Entry 4DFR (X-ray diffraction, 1.70 A resolution); this record covers chains A and B.

Chain A (and B):
Molecule: Dihydrofolate reductase
Organism: Escherichia coli
Notes: EC 1.5.1.3; chain B of this document is another copy of the same molecule, construct and numbering; everything in this record applies to it too
UniProtKB: P0ABQ4 (DYR_ECOLI); residues 1-159 here = UniProt positions 1-159
Chain sequence (159 residues; row label = number of the first residue in the row):
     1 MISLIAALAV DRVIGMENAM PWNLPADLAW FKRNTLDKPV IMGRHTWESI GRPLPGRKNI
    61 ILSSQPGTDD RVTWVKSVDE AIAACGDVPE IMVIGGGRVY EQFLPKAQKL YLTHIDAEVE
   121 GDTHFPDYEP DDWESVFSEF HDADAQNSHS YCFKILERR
Construct notes: conflict Asp37 (Asn in P0ABQ4), Lys154 (Glu in P0ABQ4)
Residues lining bound ligands: methotrexate (MTX): Ile5, Ala6, Ala7, Asp27, Leu28, Trp30, Phe31, Lys32, Thr46, Ser49, Ile50, Arg52, Leu54, Pro55, Arg57, Ile94, Tyr100, Thr113
UniProt features mapped onto this chain:
  - binding site (substrate): Ile5, Asp27, Arg52, Arg57, Thr113
  - binding site (NADP(+)): Ala7, Val13 to Ala19, His45, Thr46, Ser63, Ser64, Lys76, Gly95 to Gln102
  - natural variant: Leu28 (L28R: In strain: B[RT500] isozyme 2), Trp30 (W30G: In strain: 1810), Lys154 (E154K: In strain: B[MB1428]; this construct carries the variant)
  - mutagenesis: Met16 (M16F/S: Increases catalytic rate about 2-fold; M16N: Increases catalytic rate about 2-fold. Increases catalytic rate about 7-fold; when associated with L-20; Y-42; F-92; A-85 and S-152), Met20 (M20I/V: Increases catalytic rate 2-fold; M20L: Increases catalytic rate 2.5-fold. Increases catalytic rate about 7-fold; when associated with N-16; Y-42; F-92; A-85 and S-152), Met42 (M42V: Increases catalytic rate almost 2-fold; M42Y: Increases catalytic rate almost 2-fold. Increases catalytic rate about 7-fold; when associated with N-16; L-20; A-85; F-92 and S-152), Cys85 (C85A: Decreases catalytic rate by one third. Increases catalytic rate about 7-fold; when associated with N-16; L-20; Y-42; F-92 and S-152), Met92 (M92F: No effect. Increases catalytic rate about 7-fold; when associated with N-16; L-20; Y-42; A-85 and S-152; M92L: No effect), Cys152 (C152S: Increases catalytic rate 1.5-fold. Increases catalytic rate about 7-fold; when associated with N-16; L-20; Y-42; A-85 and F-92)

Chain A / chain B interface:
Contacting residue pairs (34; chain A residue first):
  Glu17(A) - Ala145(B)
  Asn18(A) - Ala143(B)
  Asn18(A) - Asp144(B)
  Asn18(A) - Ala145(B)
  Ala19(A) - Asp144(B)  hydrogen bond (backbone-backbone)
  Ala19(A) - Ala145(B)
  Ala19(A) - Gln146(B)
  Ala19(A) - Asn147(B)
  Ala19(A) - Ser148(B)
  Met20(A) - Asn23(B)
  Met20(A) - Ser148(B)
  Pro21(A) - Pro21(B)
  Pro21(A) - Ser148(B)
  Pro21(A) - His149(B)
  Trp22(A) - Trp22(B)
  Trp22(A) - Asn23(B)
  Asn23(A) - Met20(B)
  Asn23(A) - Trp22(B)
  Glu48(A) - Ala145(B)
  Glu48(A) - Gln146(B)
  Ser49(A) - Ala145(B)  hydrogen bond (side chain-backbone)
  Ser49(A) - Gln146(B)
  Ala143(A) - Asn18(B)
  Asp144(A) - Asn18(B)
  Asp144(A) - Ala19(B)  hydrogen bond (backbone-backbone)
  Ala145(A) - Ala19(B)
  Gln146(A) - Ala19(B)
  Gln146(A) - Glu48(B)
  Gln146(A) - Ser49(B)  hydrogen bond (side chain-backbone)
  Asn147(A) - Ala19(B)
  Ser148(A) - Ala19(B)
  Ser148(A) - Met20(B)
  Ser148(A) - Pro21(B)
  His149(A) - Pro21(B)
Other interface residues (no listed pair), chain A (18 interface residues in all): Ile50, Gly51

Overview:
Chain A and chain B form an interface of 18 and 15 residues respectively, with 4 hydrogen bonds. Polar pairs
include Ser49(A)-Ala145(B), Gln146(A)-Ser49(B) and Ala19(A)-Asp144(B). Bound to chain A: methotrexate.
Chain A and chain B are both Dihydrofolate reductase (Escherichia coli); the structure, Crystal structures of
escherichia coli and lactobacillus casei dihydrofolate reductase refined at 1.7 angstroms resolution. I. ...,
was determined by X-ray diffraction, deposited together with 3DFR.
